7ZS9 - chains N and O of the 38 polymer chains in the assembly; structure by electron microscopy, 3.10 A resolution.

== Chain N ==
Molecule: Non-template DNA
Sequence (209 nucleotides; numbered -73 to 135; the number before each row is that of its first residue; numbers below 1 keep their minus sign (DA-73 is residue -73)):
   -73 AGCACGCTGTGTATATAATAGCTATGGAACGTTCGATTCACCTCCGATGT
   -23 GTGTTGTACATACATAAAAATATCATAGCTCTTCTGCGCTGTGTTGGTCG
    27 TAGACAGCTCTAGCACCGCTTAAACGCACGTACGCGCTGTCCCCCGCGTT
    77 TTAACCGCCAAGGGGATTACTCCCTAGTCTCCAGGCACGTGTCAGATATA
   127 TACATCGAT

== Chain O ==
Molecule: TATA-box-binding protein
From: Saccharomyces cerevisiae
UniProtKB: P13393 (TBP_YEAST); numbering as in UniProt (aligned over 1-240)
Sequence (247 residues; each row starts with the number of its first residue):
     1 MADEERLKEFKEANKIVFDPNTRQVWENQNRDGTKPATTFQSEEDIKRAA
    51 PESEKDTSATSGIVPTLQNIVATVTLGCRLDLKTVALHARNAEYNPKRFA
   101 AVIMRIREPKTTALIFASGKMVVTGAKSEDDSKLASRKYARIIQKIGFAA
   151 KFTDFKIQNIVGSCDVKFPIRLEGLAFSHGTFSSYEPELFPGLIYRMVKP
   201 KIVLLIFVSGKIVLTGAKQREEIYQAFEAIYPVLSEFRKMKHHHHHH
Not modelled in the structure: 1-59, 241-247
Differences from the reference sequence: expression tag (241-247)

== Chain N / chain O interface ==
Contacting residue pairs (28):
  DT-62(N) - Leu189(O)  base contact
  DT-62(N) - Phe190(O)  base contact
  DA-61(N) - Phe190(O)  base contact
  DA-61(N) - Ile194(O)  phosphate contact
  DA-61(N) - Leu205(O)  base contact
  DT-60(N) - Ile194(O)  sugar contact
  DT-60(N) - Arg196(O)  salt bridge to the phosphate
  DT-60(N) - Val203(O)  sugar contact
  DT-60(N) - Leu205(O)  sugar contact
  DT-60(N) - Thr215(O)  hydrogen bond to the base
  DA-59(N) - Asn159(O)  hydrogen bond to the base
  DA-59(N) - Arg196(O)  salt bridge to the phosphate
  DA-59(N) - Val203(O)  sugar contact
  DA-59(N) - Thr215(O)  sugar contact
  DT-58(N) - Val71(O)  base contact
  DT-58(N) - Gln158(O)  sugar contact
  DT-58(N) - Asn159(O)  hydrogen bond to the sugar
  DA-57(N) - Val122(O)  base contact
  DA-57(N) - Gln158(O)  sugar contact
  DA-56(N) - Phe99(O)  base contact
  DA-56(N) - Phe116(O)  base contact
  DA-56(N) - Lys120(O)  phosphate contact
  DA-56(N) - Val122(O)  sugar contact
  DT-55(N) - Ala100(O)  base contact
  DT-55(N) - Phe116(O)  sugar contact
  DT-55(N) - Ser118(O)  sugar contact
  DT-55(N) - Lys120(O)  phosphate contact
  DA-54(N) - Ala100(O)  sugar contact
Interface residues without a listed pair, chain O (18 interface residues in all): Gly216, Lys218

== Overview ==
Chain N and chain O form an interface of 9 and 18 residues respectively; the contacts include 3 hydrogen bonds
and 2 salt bridges. Polar pairs include DT-60(N)-Thr215(O), DA-59(N)-Asn159(O) and DT-58(N)-Asn159(O).
Here chain N is Non-template DNA and chain O is TATA-box-binding protein (Saccharomyces cerevisiae). Entry
7ZS9 (Yeast RNA polymerase II transcription pre-initiation complex with the +1 nucleosome (complex A)) was
determined by electron microscopy (same publication as 7ZSA and 7ZSB).
